PDB entry 5OEI | X-ray diffraction, 1.78 A resolution | chain A

Chain A:
Molecule: Uncharacterized protein family UPF0065:Tat pathway signal
Organism: Rhodopseudomonas palustris
UniProt: Q6N193 (Q6N193_RHOPA); residues 36-334 here correspond to UniProt positions 37-335 (UniProt number = residue number + 1)
Sequence (334 residues; numbered 1 to 334; the number before each row is that of its first residue):
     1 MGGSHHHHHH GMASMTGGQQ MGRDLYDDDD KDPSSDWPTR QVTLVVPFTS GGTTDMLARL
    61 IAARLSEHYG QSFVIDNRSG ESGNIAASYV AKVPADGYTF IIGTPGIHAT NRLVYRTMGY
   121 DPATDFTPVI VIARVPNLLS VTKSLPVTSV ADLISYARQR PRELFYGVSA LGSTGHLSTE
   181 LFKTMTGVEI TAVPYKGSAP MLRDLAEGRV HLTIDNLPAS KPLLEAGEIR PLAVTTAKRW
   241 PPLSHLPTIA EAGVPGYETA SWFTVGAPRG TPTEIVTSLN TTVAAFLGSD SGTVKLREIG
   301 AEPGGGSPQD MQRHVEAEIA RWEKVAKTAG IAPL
Not modelled in the structure: 1-35
Sequence notes: initiating methionine (1); expression tag (2-35)
Residues lining bound ligands: 2-oxoadipic acid (OOG): Phe48, Gly52, Thr53, Thr54, Pro105, Ser169, Ser173, Thr174, Gly175, Gly197, Ser198, Asn216, Ser261, Phe263
From the paper describing this entry:
  - binding site for 2-oxoadipic acid: Phe48, Thr49, Gly52, Thr54, Asp55, Gly106, Ser169, Ser173, Thr174, Gly175, Gly197, Ser198, Ala199, Asp215, Asn216, Ser261

Overview:
Bound to chain A: 2-oxoadipic acid. The paper reports a binding site for 2-oxoadipic acid at Phe48, Thr49 and
Gly52 among others.
Chain A is Uncharacterized protein family UPF0065:Tat pathway signal (Rhodopseudomonas palustris); the
structure, R. palustris Rpa4515 with oxoadipate, was determined by X-ray diffraction together with 5OKU from
the same study.
